5YSR - chains C and D of the 4 polymer chains in the assembly; structure by X-ray diffraction, 2.05 A resolution.

[Chain C]
Name: Ethanolamine ammonia-lyase heavy chain
From: Escherichia coli K-12
Notes: EC 4.3.1.7
UniProtKB: P0AEJ6 (EUTB_ECOLI); residues 1-453 here = UniProt positions 1-453
Sequence (453 residues; each row starts with the number of its first residue):
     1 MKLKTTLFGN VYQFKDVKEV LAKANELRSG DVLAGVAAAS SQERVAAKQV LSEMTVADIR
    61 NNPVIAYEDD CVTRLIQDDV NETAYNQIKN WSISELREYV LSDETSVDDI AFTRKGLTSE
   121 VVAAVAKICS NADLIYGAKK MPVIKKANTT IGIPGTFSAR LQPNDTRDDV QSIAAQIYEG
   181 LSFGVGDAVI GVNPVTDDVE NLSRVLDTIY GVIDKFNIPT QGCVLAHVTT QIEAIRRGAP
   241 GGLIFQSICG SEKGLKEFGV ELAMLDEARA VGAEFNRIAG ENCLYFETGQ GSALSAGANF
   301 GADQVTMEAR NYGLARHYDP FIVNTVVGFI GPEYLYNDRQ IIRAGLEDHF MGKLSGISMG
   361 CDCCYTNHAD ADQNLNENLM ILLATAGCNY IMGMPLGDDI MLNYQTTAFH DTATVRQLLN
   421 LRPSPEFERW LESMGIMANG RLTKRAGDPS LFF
Residues lining bound ligands:
  - 5'-deoxyadenosine (5AD): Asn193, Phe245, Ser247, Ile248, Phe258, Glu287, Thr288, Gly289, Ser292, Val326, Phe329, Ile330, Leu402
  - cobalamin (B12): Asn193, Pro194, Val195, Thr196, Asp197, Leu225, Ala226, His227, Phe245, Gln246, Ser247, Glu257, Phe258, Ser295, Phe329, Ile330, Tyr334, Met401, Leu402, Asn403
Curated features (UniProtKB/Swiss-Prot):
  - binding site (substrate): Arg160 to Gln162, Asn193, Glu287, Asp362
  - binding site (adenosylcob(III)alamin): Pro194, Gln246, Ser295, Met401

[Chain D]
Name: Ethanolamine ammonia-lyase light chain
From: Escherichia coli K-12
Notes: EC 4.3.1.7
UniProtKB: P19636 (EUTC_ECOLI); residues 1-295 here = UniProt positions 1-295
Sequence (295 residues; numbered 1 to 295; the number before each row is that of its first residue):
     1 MDQKQIEEIV RSVMASMGQA APAPSEAKCA TTNCAAPVTS ESCALDLGSA EAKAWIGVEN
    61 PHRADVLTEL RRSTVARVCT GRAGPRPRTQ ALLRFLADHS RSKDTVLKEV PEEWVKAQGL
   121 LEVRSEISDK NLYLTRPDMG RRLCAEAVEA LKAQCVANPD VQVVISDGLS TDAITVNYEE
   181 ILPPLMAGLK QAGLKVGTPF FVRYGRVKIE DQIGEILGAK VVILLVGERP GLGQSESLSC
   241 YAVYSPRMAT TVEADRTCIS NIHQGGTPPV EAAAVIVDLA KRMLEQKASG INMTR
Not modelled in the structure: 1-43, 295
Residues lining bound ligands: cobalamin (B12): Tyr133, Arg141, Gly168, Leu169, Arg206, Val207, Lys208, Val226, Gly227, Glu228, Arg229, Ser239, Tyr241, Glu253, Ala254, Arg256, Cys258, Ser260, Asn261
Curated features (UniProtKB/Swiss-Prot):
  - binding site (adenosylcob(III)alamin): Val207, Glu228, Cys258

[Chain C / chain D interface]
Contacting residue pairs (109; chain C residue first):
  Leu33(C) - Thr135(D)
  Leu33(C) - Arg136(D)
  Leu33(C) - Pro137(D)
  Leu33(C) - Asp138(D)
  Thr166(C) - Asn261(D)
  Thr166(C) - Gly265(D)  hydrogen bond (side chain-backbone)
  Thr166(C) - Gly266(D)
  Arg167(C) - Gln264(D)
  Arg167(C) - Gly265(D)  hydrogen bond (side chain-backbone)
  Arg167(C) - Gly266(D)  hydrogen bond (side chain-backbone)
  Arg167(C) - Thr267(D)
  Arg167(C) - Pro268(D)
  Arg167(C) - Glu271(D)  salt bridge
  Asp169(C) - Ser73(D)
  Gln171(C) - Ser73(D)
  Ser172(C) - Ser73(D)
  Ser172(C) - Thr74(D)  hydrogen bond
  Ala175(C) - Leu70(D)
  Ala175(C) - Ser73(D)
  Gln176(C) - Thr74(D)
  Gln176(C) - Ala76(D)
  Glu179(C) - Val78(D)
  Glu179(C) - Cys79(D)  hydrogen bond (side chain-backbone)
  Phe183(C) - Arg82(D)
  Val195(C) - Ser260(D)
  Val195(C) - Asn261(D)
  Lys256(C) - Val252(D)
  Glu257(C) - Lys208(D)  salt bridge
  Glu257(C) - Val252(D)
  Glu257(C) - Glu253(D)  hydrogen bond (side chain-backbone)
  Glu257(C) - Ala254(D)  hydrogen bond (backbone-backbone)
  Phe258(C) - Ala254(D)
  Gly259(C) - Ala254(D)
  Ser295(C) - Arg141(D)  hydrogen bond (backbone-side chain)
  Ser295(C) - Lys208(D)
  Phe329(C) - Arg229(D)  hydrogen bond (backbone-side chain)
  Ile330(C) - Arg229(D)  hydrogen bond (backbone-side chain)
  Glu333(C) - Leu134(D)
  Glu333(C) - Thr135(D)
  Glu333(C) - Pro137(D)
  Tyr334(C) - Pro137(D)
  Tyr334(C) - Arg141(D)
  Tyr365(C) - Phe95(D)
  Tyr365(C) - His99(D)
  Thr366(C) - Arg229(D)
  Asn367(C) - His99(D)
  Asn367(C) - Ser102(D)
  Asn367(C) - Lys103(D)  hydrogen bond (backbone-side chain)
  Asn367(C) - Val106(D)
  Asn367(C) - Pro230(D)  hydrogen bond (side chain-backbone)
  Asn367(C) - Gly231(D)
  His368(C) - Val106(D)
  His368(C) - Leu134(D)
  His368(C) - Leu169(D)
  Ala369(C) - Lys103(D)  hydrogen bond (backbone-side chain)
  Ala371(C) - His99(D)
  Asp372(C) - His99(D)
  Gln373(C) - Phe95(D)
  Glu377(C) - Arg86(D)  salt bridge
  Pro395(C) - Ala76(D)  hydrophobic
  Pro395(C) - Arg77(D)
  Leu396(C) - Arg77(D)
  Leu396(C) - Pro87(D)  hydrophobic
  Leu396(C) - Ala91(D)  hydrophobic
  Leu396(C) - Phe95(D)
  Asp398(C) - Arg77(D)  salt bridge
  Asp398(C) - Leu232(D)
  Ile400(C) - Val75(D)
  Ile400(C) - Ala76(D)
  Ile400(C) - Asn261(D)
  Met401(C) - Asn261(D)  hydrogen bond (backbone-side chain)
  Leu402(C) - Arg229(D)  hydrogen bond (backbone-side chain)
  Asn403(C) - Glu228(D)
  Asn403(C) - Arg229(D)
  Asn403(C) - Pro230(D)
  Asn403(C) - Gly231(D)
  Asn403(C) - Gln234(D)
  Asn403(C) - Ser237(D)
  Tyr404(C) - Arg229(D)
  Gln405(C) - Phe95(D)
  Gln405(C) - His99(D)
  Gln405(C) - Leu232(D)
  His410(C) - Gly81(D)
  His410(C) - Arg82(D)
  His410(C) - Pro85(D)
  His410(C) - Arg86(D)  hydrogen bond (side chain-backbone)
  His410(C) - Pro87(D)
  Asp411(C) - Arg86(D)  salt bridge
  Thr414(C) - Pro85(D)  hydrogen bond (side chain-backbone)
  Thr414(C) - Arg86(D)  hydrogen bond
  Gln417(C) - Pro85(D)
  Thr443(C) - Arg82(D)  hydrogen bond (backbone-side chain)
  Lys444(C) - Arg82(D)  hydrogen bond (backbone-side chain)
  Ala446(C) - Arg82(D)  hydrogen bond (backbone-side chain)
  Gly447(C) - Arg82(D)
  Asp448(C) - Val58(D)
  Asp448(C) - Pro61(D)
  Asp448(C) - His62(D)  hydrogen bond (side chain-backbone)
  Asp448(C) - Leu67(D)
  Pro449(C) - Leu67(D)  hydrophobic
  Pro449(C) - Leu70(D)  hydrophobic
  Ser450(C) - His62(D)  hydrogen bond (backbone-side chain)
  Ser450(C) - Arg63(D)  hydrogen bond (side chain-backbone)
  Ser450(C) - Val66(D)
  Ser450(C) - Leu67(D)
  Leu451(C) - His62(D)
  Phe453(C) - His62(D)  hydrogen bond (backbone-side chain)
  Phe453(C) - Arg63(D)
  Phe453(C) - Val66(D)  hydrophobic
Other interface residues (no listed pair), chain C (57 interface residues in all): Ala296, Pro332, Asp370, Ala413, Leu442, Arg445
Other interface residues (no listed pair), chain D (55 interface residues in all): Glu69, Thr80, Arg206, His263

[Summary]
The interface between chain C and chain D involves 57 residues on one side and 55 on the other, with 25
hydrogen bonds and 5 salt bridges. Polar contacts include Arg167(C)-Glu271(D), Glu257(C)-Lys208(D) and
Glu377(C)-Arg86(D). Cobalamin is bound between chain C and chain D.
Here chain C is Ethanolamine ammonia-lyase heavy chain and chain D is Ethanolamine ammonia-lyase light chain,
both from Escherichia coli K-12. Entry 5YSR (Ethanolamine ammonia-lyase, AdoCbl/2-amino-1-propanol) was
determined by X-ray diffraction (same publication as 5YRT, 5YRV, 5YSH and 5YSN).
